6RPR - chains D and E of the 4 polymer chains in the assembly; structure by X-ray diffraction, 2.26 A resolution.

[Chain D (and E)]
Name: barrier to autointegration factor (BAF)
From: Homo sapiens
Notes: chain E of this document is another copy of the same molecule, construct and numbering; everything in this record applies to it too
Chain sequence (87 residues; each row starts with the number of its first residue):
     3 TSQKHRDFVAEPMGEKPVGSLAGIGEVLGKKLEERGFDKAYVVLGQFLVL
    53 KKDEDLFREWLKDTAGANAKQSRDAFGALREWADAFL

[How chain D and chain E interact]
Pairs across the interface (34):
  Pro14(D) - Leu89(E)
  Met15(D) - Leu89(E)  hydrogen bond (backbone-backbone)
  Gly16(D) - Leu89(E)  hydrogen bond (backbone-backbone)
  Glu17(D) - Lys54(E)  salt bridge
  Gly38(D) - Lys53(E)
  Asp40(D) - Lys53(E)  salt bridge
  Tyr43(D) - Leu50(E)
  Tyr43(D) - Lys53(E)  hydrogen bond
  Tyr43(D) - Lys54(E)
  Tyr43(D) - Leu89(E)  hydrophobic
  Val44(D) - Leu50(E)
  Val44(D) - Val51(E)
  Val44(D) - Lys53(E)
  Leu46(D) - Leu50(E)  hydrophobic
  Gly47(D) - Gly47(E)
  Gly47(D) - Leu50(E)
  Gly47(D) - Val51(E)
  Gln48(D) - Val51(E)
  Leu50(D) - Tyr43(E)
  Leu50(D) - Leu46(E)  hydrophobic
  Leu50(D) - Gly47(E)
  Val51(D) - Val44(E)
  Val51(D) - Gly47(E)
  Val51(D) - Gln48(E)
  Lys53(D) - Gly38(E)  hydrogen bond (side chain-backbone)
  Lys53(D) - Asp40(E)  salt bridge
  Lys54(D) - Tyr43(E)
  Trp84(D) - Leu89(E)
  Leu89(D) - Pro14(E)
  Leu89(D) - Met15(E)  hydrogen bond (backbone-backbone)
  Leu89(D) - Gly16(E)  hydrogen bond (backbone-backbone)
  Leu89(D) - Tyr43(E)  hydrophobic
  Leu89(D) - Leu46(E)  hydrophobic
  Leu89(D) - Trp84(E)
Other interface residues (no listed pair), chain D (20 interface residues in all): Phe39, Lys41, Phe88
Other interface residues (no listed pair), chain E (18 interface residues in all): Glu17, Phe88

[Overview]
20 residues of chain D and 18 residues of chain E are in contact; the contacts include 6 hydrogen bonds and 3
salt bridges. Among the polar pairs are Glu17(D)-Lys54(E), Asp40(D)-Lys53(E) and Tyr43(D)-Lys53(E).
Both chains are barrier to autointegration factor (BAF) (Homo sapiens). Entry 6RPR (LEM domain of Emerin
mutant T43I in complex with BAF dimer and the Igfold of the ...) was determined by X-ray diffraction.
